PDB entry 7VB9 | electron microscopy, 3.45 A resolution | chains l and m of the 51 polymer chains in the assembly

# Chain l
Name: Reaction center protein L chain
From: Cereibacter sphaeroides 2.4.1
Reference sequence: Q3J1A5 (RCEL_RHOS4); residues 0-281 here correspond to UniProt positions 1-282 (UniProt number = residue number + 1)
Sequence (282 residues; row label = number of the first residue in the row; numbering starts at 0):
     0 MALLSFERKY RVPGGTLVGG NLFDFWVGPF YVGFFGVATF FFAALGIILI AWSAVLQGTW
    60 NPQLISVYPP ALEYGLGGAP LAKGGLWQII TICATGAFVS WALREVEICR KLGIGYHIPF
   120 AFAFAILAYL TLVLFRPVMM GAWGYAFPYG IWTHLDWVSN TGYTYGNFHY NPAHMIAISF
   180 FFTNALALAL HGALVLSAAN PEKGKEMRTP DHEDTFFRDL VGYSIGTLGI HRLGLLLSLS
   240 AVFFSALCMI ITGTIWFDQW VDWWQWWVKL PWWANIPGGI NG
Not modelled in the structure: 0
Ion coordination: Fe2+: His190, His230 (shared with His219(m), Glu234(m), His266(m) of chain m)
Residues lining bound ligands:
  - bacteriochlorophyll a (BCL), molecule 1: Phe97, Phe121, Ala124, Ile125, Ala127, Tyr128, Leu131, Trp156, Val157, Ser158, Thr160, Gly161, Tyr162, Asn166, Phe167, His168, His173, Ala176, Ile177, Phe180, Phe181, Val241, Ser244, Ala245, Cys247, Met248
  - bacteriochlorophyll a (BCL), molecule 2: Phe97, Tyr128, Leu131, Phe146, Ile150, Trp151, His153, Leu154, Trp156, Val157
  - bacteriochlorophyll a (BCL), molecule 3: Val157, Tyr162, His168, Phe181
  - bacteriochlorophyll a (BCL), molecule 4: His168, Met174, Ile177, Ser178, Phe181, Thr182, Leu185
  - bacteriopheophytin a (BPH), molecule 1: Thr38, Phe41, Ala42, Gly45, Ile49, Ile89, Cys92, Ala93, Ala96, Phe97, Trp100, Glu104, Ile117, Ala120, Phe121, Ala124, Tyr148, Gly149, His153, Phe180, Ser237, Leu238, Val241
  - bacteriopheophytin a (BPH), molecule 2: Phe181, Ala184, Leu185, Ala188, Leu189, Leu219, Val220
  - 1,2-diacyl-sn-glycero-3-phosphocholine (PC1), molecule 1: Ala1, Val26, Gly27, Phe39, Ala43
  - 1,2-diacyl-sn-glycero-3-phosphocholine (PC1), molecule 2: Gly74, Leu75, Gln87, Thr90, Ile91, Thr94, Leu133, Gly140, Trp142
  - ubiquinone-10 (U10), molecule 1: Val26, Phe29, Val31, Gly35, Val36, Phe39, Trp100, Arg103
  - ubiquinone-10 (U10), molecule 2: Phe119, Phe123, Ile175, Ser178, Phe179, Thr182, Leu185, Ala186, Leu189, His190, Leu193, Val194, Glu212, Asp213, Phe216, Val220, Tyr222, Ser223, Ile224, Gly225, Thr226, Ile229, Leu232, Leu235, Leu236, Leu238, Ser239, Phe242, Phe243
Curated features (UniProtKB/Swiss-Prot):
  - binding site ((7R,8Z)-bacteriochlorophyll b): His153, His173
  - binding site (Fe cation): His190, His230
  - binding site (a ubiquinone): Phe216

# Chain m
Name: Reaction center protein M chain
From: Cereibacter sphaeroides 2.4.1
Reference sequence: Q3J1A6 (RCEM_RHOS4); residues 0-307 here correspond to UniProt positions 1-308 (UniProt number = residue number + 1)
Sequence (308 residues; numbered 0 to 307; the number before each row is that of its first residue; numbering starts at 0):
     0 MAEYQNIFSQ VQVRGPADLG MTEDVNLANR SGVGPFSTLL GWFGNAQLGP IYLGSLGVLS
    60 LFSGLMWFFT IGIWFWYQAG WNPAVFLRDL FFFSLEPPAP EYGLSFAAPL KEGGLWLIAS
   120 FFMFVAVWSW WGRTYLRAQA LGMGKHTAWA FLSAIWLWMV LGFIRPILMG SWSEAVPYGI
   180 FSHLDWTNNF SLVHGNLFYN PFHGLSIAFL YGSALLFAMH GATILAVSRF GGERELEQIA
   240 DRGTAAERAA LFWRWTMGFN ATMEGIHRWA IWMAVLVTLT GGIGILLSGT VVDNWYVWGQ
   300 NHGMAPLN
Not modelled in the structure: 0-1, 307
Ion coordination: Fe2+: His219, Glu234, His266 (shared with His190(l), His230(l) of chain l)
Residues lining bound ligands:
  - bacteriochlorophyll a (BCL), molecule 1: Trp66, Met122, Val126, Phe150, Ala153, Ile154, Leu156, Trp157, Leu160, Trp185, Thr186, Asn187, Phe189, Ser190, Leu196, Phe197, His202, Ser205, Ile206, Leu209, Tyr210, Val276, Gly280, Gly281, Ile284
  - bacteriochlorophyll a (BCL), molecule 2: Phe67, Met122, Trp157, Leu160, Val175, Ile179, His182, Leu183, Trp185, Thr186
  - bacteriochlorophyll a (BCL), molecule 3: Thr186, Phe197, Tyr210
  - bacteriochlorophyll a (BCL), molecule 4: Phe197, His202, Gly203, Leu204, Ile206, Ala207, Tyr210, Gly211, Leu214, Met272
  - bacteriopheophytin a (BPH), molecule 1: Ser59, Gly63, Leu64, Trp66, Phe67, Ala125, Val126, Trp129, Thr133, Thr146, Ala149, Phe150, Ala153, Ala273, Val274, Thr277
  - bacteriopheophytin a (BPH), molecule 2: Tyr210, Ala213, Leu214, Ala217, Met218, Trp252, Thr255, Met256
  - 1,2-diacyl-sn-glycero-3-phosphocholine (PC1): Phe208, Arg253, Met256, Gly257, Phe258, Trp268, Trp271, Met272, Leu275
  - spheroidene (SPO): Trp66, Phe67, Phe68, Ile70, Gly71, Phe74, Trp75, Phe85, Leu89, Phe105, Trp115, Leu116, Ser119, Phe120, Met122, Phe123, Trp157, Met158, Leu160, Gly161, Phe162, Trp171, Val175, Tyr177, Gly178, Ile179, His182
  - ubiquinone-10 (U10): Leu214, Leu215, Met218, His219, Thr222, Ile223, Ala248, Ala249, Trp252, Met256, Phe258, Asn259, Ala260, Thr261, Met262, Ile265, Trp268, Met272
Curated features (UniProtKB/Swiss-Prot):
  - binding site ((7R,8Z)-bacteriochlorophyll b): His182, His202
  - binding site (Fe cation): His219, Glu234, His266
  - binding site (a ubiquinone): Trp252

# Interface between chain l and chain m
Contacting residue pairs (201):
  Leu3(l) - Leu250(m)  hydrophobic
  Leu3(l) - Arg253(m)
  Phe5(l) - Arg241(m)
  Phe5(l) - Glu246(m)
  Phe5(l) - Leu250(m)  hydrophobic
  Glu6(l) - Leu250(m)
  Glu6(l) - Trp254(m)  hydrogen bond
  Lys8(l) - Glu246(m)  salt bridge
  Tyr9(l) - Thr243(m)  hydrogen bond
  Tyr9(l) - Glu246(m)  hydrogen bond
  Tyr9(l) - Arg247(m)
  Tyr9(l) - Leu250(m)  hydrophobic
  Tyr9(l) - Trp254(m)
  Arg10(l) - Trp254(m)
  Trp25(l) - Trp254(m)
  Pro28(l) - Arg253(m)
  Pro28(l) - Trp254(m)
  Pro28(l) - Gly257(m)
  Phe29(l) - Trp254(m)
  Phe29(l) - Met256(m)
  Phe29(l) - Gly257(m)
  Tyr30(l) - Trp254(m)  hydrogen bond (backbone-backbone)
  Asn60(l) - Gly302(m)
  Leu63(l) - Gly302(m)
  Leu63(l) - Met303(m)
  Leu63(l) - Ala304(m)
  Leu63(l) - Pro305(m)  hydrophobic
  Trp100(l) - Thr255(m)
  Arg103(l) - Trp254(m)  hydrogen bond (side chain-backbone)
  Arg103(l) - Thr255(m)  hydrogen bond (side chain-backbone)
  Glu104(l) - Phe251(m)
  Glu104(l) - Thr255(m)
  Ile107(l) - Phe251(m)  hydrophobic
  Ile107(l) - Trp254(m)
  Ile107(l) - Thr255(m)
  Cys108(l) - Phe251(m)  hydrophobic
  Lys110(l) - Trp254(m)
  Leu111(l) - Arg247(m)  hydrogen bond (backbone-side chain)
  Leu111(l) - Leu250(m)
  Leu111(l) - Phe251(m)
  Leu111(l) - Trp254(m)  hydrophobic
  Gly112(l) - Arg228(m)  hydrogen bond (backbone-side chain)
  Gly112(l) - Phe229(m)
  Ile113(l) - Ala225(m)
  Ile113(l) - Val226(m)  hydrophobic
  Ile113(l) - Arg228(m)
  Ile113(l) - Phe229(m)  hydrophobic
  Ile113(l) - Arg247(m)
  Gly114(l) - Ala225(m)  hydrogen bond (backbone-backbone)
  Gly114(l) - Arg228(m)
  His116(l) - Gln4(m)  hydrogen bond (side chain-backbone)
  His116(l) - Ala221(m)
  His116(l) - Leu224(m)
  His116(l) - Ala225(m)
  Ile117(l) - Ala221(m)  hydrophobic
  Ile117(l) - Thr222(m)
  Ile117(l) - Phe251(m)  hydrophobic
  Ile117(l) - Trp252(m)  hydrophobic
  Trp151(l) - Phe197(m)
  Trp151(l) - Tyr198(m)  hydrogen bond (backbone-side chain)
  Trp151(l) - Met303(m)
  Leu154(l) - Phe197(m)
  Asp155(l) - Tyr198(m)  hydrogen bond
  Val157(l) - Phe197(m)  hydrophobic
  Ser158(l) - Asn195(m)
  Ser158(l) - Phe197(m)
  Tyr162(l) - Asn187(m)  hydrogen bond
  Tyr162(l) - Ser190(m)
  Tyr162(l) - Leu191(m)
  Asn166(l) - Asp184(m)  hydrogen bond
  Asn166(l) - Asn187(m)
  His168(l) - Leu183(m)
  His168(l) - Thr186(m)
  Tyr169(l) - Phe180(m)  hydrophobic
  Tyr169(l) - Asp184(m)  hydrogen bond
  Met174(l) - Phe180(m)  hydrophobic
  Phe180(l) - Ala213(m)  hydrophobic
  Asn183(l) - Ser212(m)
  Asn183(l) - Ala213(m)
  Asn183(l) - Phe216(m)
  Ala184(l) - Ala273(m)
  Ala186(l) - Phe216(m)  hydrophobic
  Leu187(l) - Ser212(m)
  Leu187(l) - Phe216(m)
  Leu187(l) - Ala269(m)  hydrophobic
  Ala188(l) - Ala273(m)  hydrophobic
  Leu189(l) - Thr146(m)
  His190(l) - His219(m)
  His190(l) - Glu234(m)
  Ala192(l) - His145(m)
  Ala192(l) - Thr146(m)
  Ala192(l) - Ile270(m)  hydrophobic
  Val194(l) - His266(m)
  Leu195(l) - His145(m)
  Leu195(l) - His266(m)
  Leu195(l) - Arg267(m)
  Leu195(l) - Ile270(m)  hydrophobic
  Ser196(l) - Met142(m)
  Ser196(l) - Gly143(m)  hydrogen bond (backbone-backbone)
  Ser196(l) - His145(m)
  Ala197(l) - Leu235(m)  hydrophobic
  Ala198(l) - Leu235(m)  hydrophobic
  Ala198(l) - Ile238(m)  hydrophobic
  Asn199(l) - Gly143(m)
  Asn199(l) - His145(m)
  Asn199(l) - Glu263(m)  hydrogen bond
  Asn199(l) - Arg267(m)  hydrogen bond
  Pro200(l) - Gly141(m)
  Pro200(l) - Gly143(m)
  Glu201(l) - Gln138(m)
  Glu201(l) - Gly141(m)  hydrogen bond (backbone-backbone)
  Glu201(l) - Met142(m)
  Glu201(l) - Lys144(m)  salt bridge
  Lys204(l) - Gly141(m)
  Arg207(l) - Leu140(m)  hydrogen bond (side chain-backbone)
  Arg207(l) - Gly141(m)
  Arg207(l) - Leu235(m)
  Thr208(l) - Leu235(m)
  Pro209(l) - Leu235(m)
  Asp210(l) - Asp17(m)
  His211(l) - Met20(m)
  His211(l) - Glu22(m)  salt bridge
  His211(l) - Leu140(m)
  His211(l) - Met142(m)
  Glu212(l) - Met142(m)
  Glu212(l) - Leu235(m)
  Asp213(l) - Asn44(m)  hydrogen bond
  Thr214(l) - Gly19(m)
  Thr214(l) - Met20(m)  hydrogen bond (side chain-backbone)
  Thr214(l) - Arg29(m)
  Phe215(l) - Arg136(m)
  Phe215(l) - Ala137(m)
  Phe215(l) - Leu140(m)
  Arg217(l) - Asn44(m)
  Arg217(l) - Gln46(m)
  Arg217(l) - Gly48(m)
  Arg217(l) - Pro49(m)
  Arg217(l) - Ile50(m)
  Asp218(l) - Arg29(m)  salt bridge
  Asp218(l) - Tyr51(m)  hydrogen bond (backbone-backbone)
  Asp218(l) - Arg132(m)  hydrogen bond (backbone-side chain)
  Asp218(l) - Arg136(m)
  Leu219(l) - Trp129(m)
  Leu219(l) - Arg132(m)  hydrogen bond (backbone-side chain)
  Leu219(l) - Thr133(m)
  Gly221(l) - Leu47(m)
  Gly221(l) - Gly48(m)  hydrogen bond (backbone-backbone)
  Gly221(l) - Ile50(m)
  Tyr222(l) - Leu39(m)
  Tyr222(l) - Asn44(m)  hydrogen bond (side chain-backbone)
  Tyr222(l) - Gln46(m)
  Tyr222(l) - Leu47(m)  hydrophobic
  Ser223(l) - Asn44(m)  hydrogen bond (backbone-side chain)
  Ile224(l) - Gly43(m)
  Ile224(l) - Asn44(m)  hydrogen bond (backbone-backbone)
  Gly225(l) - Asn44(m)
  Thr226(l) - Glu232(m)
  Leu227(l) - Asn5(m)
  Leu227(l) - Leu224(m)  hydrophobic
  Ile229(l) - Phe216(m)
  His230(l) - His219(m)  hydrogen bond
  His230(l) - Gly220(m)
  His230(l) - Ile223(m)
  His230(l) - Glu234(m)  salt bridge
  Arg231(l) - Asn5(m)  hydrogen bond (side chain-backbone)
  Arg231(l) - Ile6(m)  hydrogen bond (side chain-backbone)
  Arg231(l) - Phe7(m)
  Arg231(l) - Ser8(m)
  Arg231(l) - Trp41(m)
  Arg231(l) - Phe42(m)  hydrogen bond (side chain-backbone)
  Leu232(l) - Phe42(m)  hydrophobic
  Gly233(l) - Phe216(m)
  Leu234(l) - Ala217(m)
  Leu234(l) - Leu224(m)  hydrophobic
  Leu235(l) - Phe42(m)  hydrophobic
  Ser237(l) - Ala213(m)  hydrogen bond (side chain-backbone)
  Ser237(l) - Ala217(m)
  Trp263(l) - Phe180(m)  hydrophobic
  Trp266(l) - Leu86(m)  hydrogen bond (side chain-backbone)
  Trp266(l) - Arg87(m)
  Val267(l) - Arg87(m)
  Trp272(l) - Ala83(m)
  Trp272(l) - Leu86(m)  hydrophobic
  Trp272(l) - Arg87(m)  hydrogen bond (backbone-side chain)
  Ala273(l) - Arg87(m)
  Ile275(l) - Asn81(m)
  Ile275(l) - Ala83(m)  hydrophobic
  Ile275(l) - Val84(m)  hydrophobic
  Ile275(l) - Arg87(m)  hydrogen bond (backbone-side chain)
  Pro276(l) - Val84(m)
  Gly277(l) - Arg87(m)  hydrogen bond (backbone-side chain)
  Gly278(l) - Gln77(m)
  Gly278(l) - Val84(m)
  Gly278(l) - Asp88(m)
  Ile279(l) - Gln77(m)
  Ile279(l) - Asp88(m)  hydrogen bond (backbone-side chain)
  Ile279(l) - Phe91(m)
  Ile279(l) - Phe92(m)  hydrophobic
  Asn280(l) - Arg87(m)  hydrogen bond (backbone-side chain)
  Asn280(l) - Asp88(m)  hydrogen bond
  Asn280(l) - Phe91(m)
Also at the interface, not in a pair above, chain l (99 interface residues in all): Gln62, Ala120, Phe181, Gly191, Leu193, Met206, Val220, Gly228, Gly281
Also at the interface, not in a pair above, chain m (102 interface residues in all): Tyr3, Val24, Ala78, Phe90, Ala149, Leu209, Ala239, Ala249, Asn259

# Summary
The interface between chain l and chain m involves 99 residues on one side and 102 on the other; the contacts
include 41 hydrogen bonds and 5 salt bridges. Polar contacts include Lys8(l)-Glu246(m), Glu201(l)-Lys144(m)
and His211(l)-Glu22(m).
Here chain l is Reaction center protein L chain and chain m is Reaction center protein M chain, both from
Cereibacter sphaeroides 2.4.1. Entry 7VB9 (Rba sphaeroides PufY-KO RC-LH1 dimer type-2) was determined by
electron microscopy, deposited together with 7VA9, 7VNM, 7VOR, 7VOT and 7VOY.
